PDB entry 7E82 | electron microscopy, 3.30 A resolution | chains i and k of the 67 polymer chains in the assembly

# Chain i
Protein: Flagellar basal-body rod protein FlgC
From: Salmonella typhimurium (strain LT2 / SGSC1412 / ATCC 700720)
UniProtKB: P0A1I7 (FLGC_SALTY); numbering as in UniProt (aligned over 1-134)
Sequence (134 residues; row label = number of the first residue in the row):
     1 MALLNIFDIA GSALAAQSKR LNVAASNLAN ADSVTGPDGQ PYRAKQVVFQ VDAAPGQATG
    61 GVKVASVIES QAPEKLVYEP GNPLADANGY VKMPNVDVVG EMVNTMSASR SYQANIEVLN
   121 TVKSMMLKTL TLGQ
Not modelled in the structure: 1, 54-56, 134

# Chain k
Protein: Flagellar basal body rod protein FlgB
From: Salmonella typhimurium (strain LT2 / SGSC1412 / ATCC 700720)
UniProtKB: P16437 (FLGB_SALTY); residues 1-138 here = UniProt positions 1-138
Sequence (138 residues; numbered 1 to 138; the number before each row is that of its first residue):
     1 MLDRLDAALR FQQEALNLRA QRQEILAANI ANADTPGYQA RDIDFASELK KVMVRGREET
    61 GGVALTLTSS HHIPAQAVSS PAVDLLYRVP DQPSLDGNTV DMDRERTQFA DNSLKYQMGL
   121 TVLGSQLKGM MNVLQGGN
Not modelled in the structure: 1, 56-81, 136-138

# Interface between chain i and chain k
Contacting residue pairs - 36 pairs, chain i then chain k:
  Ala2(i) - Glu24(k)
  Leu3(i) - Ala20(k)  hydrophobic
  Leu3(i) - Gln23(k)
  Ile6(i) - Glu24(k)
  Ile6(i) - Ala27(k)  hydrophobic
  Ile9(i) - Glu24(k)
  Ile9(i) - Ala31(k)  hydrophobic
  Ala13(i) - Ala31(k)  hydrophobic
  Gln17(i) - Asp34(k)
  Arg20(i) - Asp34(k)  salt bridge
  Phe49(i) - Thr35(k)
  Val51(i) - Asn32(k)
  Thr59(i) - Tyr38(k)
  Thr59(i) - Arg41(k)
  Thr59(i) - Leu85(k)
  Gly60(i) - Ala28(k)
  Gly60(i) - Asn32(k)  hydrogen bond (backbone-side chain)
  Gly61(i) - Asn32(k)
  Val62(i) - Ala31(k)
  Val62(i) - Asn32(k)  hydrogen bond (backbone-side chain)
  Val62(i) - Thr35(k)
  Ser111(i) - Asp34(k)  hydrogen bond
  Asn115(i) - Ile30(k)
  Asn115(i) - Ala31(k)
  Val118(i) - Ile30(k)  hydrophobic
  Met125(i) - Gln23(k)  hydrogen bond
  Met125(i) - Ser113(k)
  Met125(i) - Tyr116(k)  hydrophobic
  Met125(i) - Gln117(k)
  Lys128(i) - Gln117(k)  hydrogen bond
  Thr129(i) - Tyr116(k)  hydrogen bond
  Thr129(i) - Leu120(k)
  Leu132(i) - Leu120(k)  hydrophobic
  Leu132(i) - Leu123(k)  hydrophobic
  Leu132(i) - Gly124(k)
  Gly133(i) - Lys128(k)
Interface residues without a listed pair, chain i (23 interface residues in all): Thr121, Val122
Interface residues without a listed pair, chain k (21 interface residues in all): Phe109

# In short
The interface between chain i and chain k involves 23 residues on one side and 21 on the other; the contacts
include 6 hydrogen bonds and 1 salt bridge. Polar contacts include Arg20(i)-Asp34(k), Gly60(i)-Asn32(k) and
Val62(i)-Asn32(k).
Chain i is Flagellar basal-body rod protein FlgC and chain k is Flagellar basal body rod protein FlgB, both
from Salmonella typhimurium (strain LT2 / SGSC1412 / ATCC 700720); the structure, Cryo-EM structure of the
flagellar rod with partial hook from Salmonella, was determined by electron microscopy, deposited together
with 7CBL, 7CBM, 7CG0, 7CG4, 7CGO, 7E80 and 7E81.
